Entry 7O72 (electron microscopy, 3.40 A resolution); this record covers chains 7 and N of the 30 polymer chains in the assembly.

# Chain 7
Molecule: General transcription and DNA repair factor IIH helicase subunit XPB
Organism: Saccharomyces cerevisiae S288C
Notes: EC 3.6.4.12
UniProtKB: Q00578 (RAD25_YEAST); numbering as in UniProt (aligned over 1-843)
Amino-acid sequence (843 residues; numbered 1 to 843; the number before each row is that of its first residue):
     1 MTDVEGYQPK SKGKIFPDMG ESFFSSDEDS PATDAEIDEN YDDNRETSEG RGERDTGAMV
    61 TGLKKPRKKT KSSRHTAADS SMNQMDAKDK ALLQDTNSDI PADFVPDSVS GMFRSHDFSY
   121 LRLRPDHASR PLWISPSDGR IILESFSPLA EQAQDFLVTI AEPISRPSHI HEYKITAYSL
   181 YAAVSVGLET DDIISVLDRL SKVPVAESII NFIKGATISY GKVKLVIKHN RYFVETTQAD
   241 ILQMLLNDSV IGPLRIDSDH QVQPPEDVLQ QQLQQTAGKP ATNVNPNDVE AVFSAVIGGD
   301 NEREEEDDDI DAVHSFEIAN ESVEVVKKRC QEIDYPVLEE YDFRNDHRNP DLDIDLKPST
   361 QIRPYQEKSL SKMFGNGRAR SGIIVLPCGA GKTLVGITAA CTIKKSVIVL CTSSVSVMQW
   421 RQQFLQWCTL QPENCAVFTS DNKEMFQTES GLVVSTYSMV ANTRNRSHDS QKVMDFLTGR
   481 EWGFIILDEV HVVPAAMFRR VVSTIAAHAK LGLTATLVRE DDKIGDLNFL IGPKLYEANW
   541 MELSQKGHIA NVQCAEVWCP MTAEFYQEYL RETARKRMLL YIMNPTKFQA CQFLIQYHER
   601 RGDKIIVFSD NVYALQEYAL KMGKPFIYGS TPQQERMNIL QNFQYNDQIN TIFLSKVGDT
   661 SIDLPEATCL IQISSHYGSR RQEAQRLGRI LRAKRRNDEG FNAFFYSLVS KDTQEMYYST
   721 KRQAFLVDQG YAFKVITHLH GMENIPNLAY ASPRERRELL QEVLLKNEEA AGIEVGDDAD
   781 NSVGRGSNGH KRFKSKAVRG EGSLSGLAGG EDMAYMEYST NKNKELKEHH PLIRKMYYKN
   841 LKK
Unresolved in the structure: 1-100, 253-312, 768-829, 838-843
Residues lining bound ligands: ADP / beryllium trifluoride: Gln361, Arg363, Gln366, Pro387, Cys388, Gly389, Ala390, Gly391, Lys392, Thr393, Leu394, Gln423, Trp427, Glu489, Ala515, Thr660, Ser661, Asp663, Gln685, Arg689, Arg692
UniProt features mapped onto this chain:
  - motif: Lys64 to His75 (Nuclear localization signal), Asp488 to His491 (DEAH box)
  - binding site (ATP): Leu386 to Thr393
  - modified residue: Ser752 (Phosphoserine)
  - natural variant: Trp427 (W427L: In suppressor mutant)
  - mutagenesis: Lys392 (K392R: Lethal in vivo. Defective in translation in vitro), Glu489 (E489Q: Loss of DNA translocase function of TFHII), Val798 to Lys843 (Increased UV sensitivity)

# Chain N
Molecule: Non-template DNA
Sequence (106 nucleotides; each row starts with the number of its first residue):
     1 CGAGAACAGT AGCACGCTGT GTATATAATA GCTATGGAAC GTTCGATTCA CCTCCGATGT
    61 GTGTTGTACA TACATAAAAA TATCATAGCA CAACTGCGCT GTGTCA
Unresolved in the structure: 1-10, 76-106

# Interface between chain 7 and chain N
Pairs across the interface - 26 pairs, chain 7 then chain N:
  Thr463(7) with DT67(N), phosphate contact
  Arg464(7) with DG66(N), phosphate contact
  Asn465(7) with DT65(N), sugar contact; DG66(N), sugar contact
  His491(7) with DC69(N), phosphate contact
  Val492(7) with DC69(N), phosphate contact
  Ala495(7) with DA68(N), phosphate contact
  Met497(7) with DT67(N), phosphate contact; DA68(N), phosphate contact
  Phe498(7) with DT67(N), phosphate contact; DA68(N), phosphate contact
  Arg519(7) with DC69(N), salt bridge to the phosphate
  Glu520(7) with DA70(N), phosphate contact
  Gln634(7) with DG59(N), hydrogen bond to the phosphate
  His676(7) with DC69(N), hydrogen bond to the base; DA70(N), hydrogen bond to the sugar
  Tyr677(7) with DA70(N), phosphate contact; DT71(N), phosphate contact
  Gly678(7) with DA70(N), phosphate contact; DT71(N), phosphate contact
  Ser679(7) with DA70(N), phosphate contact
  Arg681(7) with DC69(N), sugar contact
  Gln714(7) with DA72(N), phosphate contact
  Tyr718(7) with DT71(N), sugar contact; DA72(N), phosphate contact
  Lys721(7) with DT71(N), salt bridge to the phosphate
Interface residues without a listed pair, chain 7 (25 interface residues in all): Ala461, Asn462, Ala496, Ala574, Pro632, Lys656
Interface residues without a listed pair, chain N (10 interface residues in all): DT60

# Overview
25 residues of chain 7 face 10 of chain N across their interface, with 3 hydrogen bonds and 2 salt bridges.
Polar contacts include His676(7)-DC69(N), His676(7)-DA70(N) and Gln634(7)-DG59(N). Ligands of chain 7: ADP /
beryllium trifluoride.
Chain 7 is General transcription and DNA repair factor IIH helicase subunit XPB (Saccharomyces cerevisiae
S288C) and chain N is Non-template DNA; the structure, Yeast RNA polymerase II transcription pre-initiation
complex with closed promoter DNA, was determined by electron microscopy (same publication as 7O4I, 7O4J, 7O4K,
7O4L, 7O73 and 7O75).
